4O4J - chains C and E of the 6 polymer chains in the assembly; structure by X-ray diffraction, 2.20 A resolution.

# Chain C
Name: Tubulin alpha-1B chain
From: Bos taurus
UniProt: P81947 (TBA1B_BOVIN); residue numbers follow UniProt; this construct covers 1-451
Chain sequence (451 residues; row label = number of the first residue in the row):
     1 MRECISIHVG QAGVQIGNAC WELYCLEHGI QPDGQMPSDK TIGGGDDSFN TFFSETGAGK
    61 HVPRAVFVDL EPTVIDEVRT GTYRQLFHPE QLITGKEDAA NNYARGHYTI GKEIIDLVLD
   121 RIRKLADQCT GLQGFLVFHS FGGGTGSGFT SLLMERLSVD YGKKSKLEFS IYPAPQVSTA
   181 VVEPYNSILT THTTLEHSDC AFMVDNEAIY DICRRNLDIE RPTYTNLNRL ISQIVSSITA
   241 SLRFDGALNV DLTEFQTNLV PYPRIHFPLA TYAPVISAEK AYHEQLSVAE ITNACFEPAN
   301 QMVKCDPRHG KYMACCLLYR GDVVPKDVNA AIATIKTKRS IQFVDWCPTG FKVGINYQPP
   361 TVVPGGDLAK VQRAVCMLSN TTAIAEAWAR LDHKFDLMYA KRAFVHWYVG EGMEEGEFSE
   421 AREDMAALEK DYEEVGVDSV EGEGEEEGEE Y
Not modelled in the structure: 441-451
Residues lining bound ligands: GTP (guanosine-5'-triphosphate): Gly10, Gln11, Ala12, Gln15, Ile16, Asp69, Asp98, Ala99, Ala100, Asn101, Asn102, Ser140, Gly142, Gly143, Gly144, Thr145, Gly146, Ile171, Pro173, Val177, Ser178, Thr179, Glu183, Asn206, Tyr224, Leu227, Asn228, Ile231

# Chain E
Name: Stathmin-4
From: Rattus norvegicus
UniProt: P63043 (STMN4_RAT); residues 5-145 here correspond to UniProt positions 49-189 (UniProt number = residue number + 44)
Chain sequence (143 residues; row label = number of the first residue in the row):
     3 MADMEVIELN KCTSGQSFEV ILKPPSFDGV PEFNASLPRR RDPSLEEIQK KLEAAEERRK
    63 YQEAELLKHL AEKREHEREV IQKAIEENNN FIKMAKEKLA QKMESNKENR EAHLAAMLER
   123 LQEKDKHAEE VRKNKELKEE ASR
Not modelled in the structure: 3-5, 29-43, 144-145
Sequence notes: cloning artifact (3-4)
Curated features (UniProtKB/Swiss-Prot):
  - modified residue: Ser46 (Phosphoserine)

# Interface between chain C and chain E
Contacting residue pairs (30; chain C residue first):
  His107(C) - Lys104(E)
  His107(C) - Met105(E)
  Tyr108(C) - Lys104(E)
  Tyr108(C) - Met105(E)  hydrophobic
  Tyr108(C) - Asn108(E)
  Thr109(C) - Arg112(E)
  Lys112(C) - Met105(E)
  Glu155(C) - Leu101(E)
  Glu155(C) - Lys104(E)  salt bridge
  Arg156(C) - Leu101(E)
  Ser158(C) - Phe93(E)
  Ser158(C) - Ile94(E)
  Val159(C) - Ile94(E)
  Val159(C) - Ala97(E)  hydrophobic
  Val159(C) - Lys98(E)
  Gly162(C) - Ile94(E)
  Lys163(C) - Asn90(E)  hydrogen bond
  Thr193(C) - Lys104(E)
  Glu196(C) - Phe93(E)
  Val409(C) - His115(E)  hydrogen bond (backbone-side chain)
  Gly410(C) - Arg112(E)
  Gly410(C) - His115(E)
  Glu411(C) - Asn108(E)  hydrogen bond (backbone-side chain)
  Glu411(C) - Arg112(E)  salt bridge
  Gly412(C) - Asn108(E)  hydrogen bond (backbone-side chain)
  Gly412(C) - Asn111(E)  hydrogen bond (backbone-side chain)
  Gly412(C) - Arg112(E)
  Met413(C) - Asn108(E)
  Glu414(C) - Ser107(E)
  Glu414(C) - Asn111(E)  hydrogen bond
Also at the interface, not in a pair above, chain C (21 interface residues in all): Leu152, His197, Glu417
Also at the interface, not in a pair above, chain E (14 interface residues in all): Lys100

# Summary
Chain C and chain E form an interface of 21 and 14 residues respectively; the contacts include 6 hydrogen
bonds and 2 salt bridges. Polar pairs include Glu155(C)-Lys104(E), Glu411(C)-Arg112(E) and Lys163(C)-Asn90(E).
Ligands of chain C: GTP.
Here chain C is Tubulin alpha-1B chain (Bos taurus) and chain E is Stathmin-4 (Rattus norvegicus). Entry 4O4J
(Tubulin-Peloruside A complex) was determined by X-ray diffraction (same publication as 4O4L, 4O4I and 4O4H).
